7D2P - chains A and E of the 6 polymer chains in the assembly; structure by X-ray diffraction, 2.07 A resolution.

[Chain A]
Name: Endoribonuclease MazF
Source organism: Deinococcus radiodurans
Notes: EC 3.1.27.-
UniProt: A0A6G9BVQ8 (A0A6G9BVQ8_DEIRD); residue numbers follow UniProt; this construct covers 1-117
Amino-acid sequence (117 residues; row label = number of the first residue in the row):
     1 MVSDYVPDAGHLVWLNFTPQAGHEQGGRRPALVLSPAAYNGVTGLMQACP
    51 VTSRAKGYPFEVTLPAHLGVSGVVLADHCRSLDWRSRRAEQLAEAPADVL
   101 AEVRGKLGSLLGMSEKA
Not modelled in the structure: 1-3, 115-117

[Chain E]
Name: AbrB/MazE/SpoVT family DNA-binding domain-containing protein
Source organism: Deinococcus radiodurans
UniProt: A0A6G9BVE7 (A0A6G9BVE7_DEIRD); residues 1-80 here = UniProt positions 1-80
Amino-acid sequence (80 residues; each row starts with the number of its first residue):
     1 MTSQIQKWGNSLALRIPKALAQQVGLTQSSEVELLLQDGQIVIRPVPARQ
    51 YDLAALLAEMTPENLHGETDWGALEGREEW
Not modelled in the structure: 1-50

[How chain A and chain E interact]
Residue-residue contacts - 53 pairs, chain A then chain E:
  Leu15(A) - Trp71(E)  hydrophobic
  Phe17(A) - Asp70(E)
  Phe17(A) - Trp71(E)
  Thr18(A) - Gly72(E)
  Thr18(A) - Ala73(E)  hydrogen bond (backbone-backbone)
  Thr18(A) - Glu75(E)
  Arg29(A) - Thr69(E)
  Arg29(A) - Asp70(E)  hydrogen bond (side chain-backbone)
  Arg29(A) - Trp71(E)
  Thr43(A) - Arg77(E)  hydrogen bond (backbone-side chain)
  Leu45(A) - Arg77(E)
  Pro50(A) - Thr69(E)
  Pro50(A) - Trp71(E)  hydrophobic
  Thr52(A) - His66(E)
  Arg54(A) - His66(E)
  Lys56(A) - Glu63(E)
  Lys56(A) - Asn64(E)
  Lys56(A) - Leu65(E)  hydrogen bond (side chain-backbone)
  Lys56(A) - His66(E)
  Gly57(A) - Asn64(E)
  Tyr58(A) - Met60(E)  hydrophobic
  Tyr58(A) - Asn64(E)
  Tyr58(A) - His66(E)
  Pro59(A) - Leu56(E)
  Pro59(A) - Glu59(E)
  Pro59(A) - Met60(E)  hydrophobic
  Phe60(A) - Leu56(E)  hydrophobic
  Glu61(A) - His66(E)  salt bridge
  Leu75(A) - His66(E)
  Leu75(A) - Thr69(E)
  His78(A) - Gly67(E)
  His78(A) - Thr69(E)  hydrogen bond
  Arg80(A) - Thr69(E)
  Arg80(A) - Trp71(E)
  Arg80(A) - Trp80(E)
  Leu82(A) - Trp71(E)
  Leu82(A) - Glu78(E)
  Asp83(A) - Glu75(E)
  Asp83(A) - Gly76(E)
  Asp83(A) - Arg77(E)  hydrogen bond (side chain-backbone)
  Asp83(A) - Glu78(E)  hydrogen bond (backbone-side chain)
  Ser86(A) - Glu75(E)
  Ser86(A) - Gly76(E)
  Arg87(A) - Trp71(E)  hydrogen bond (side chain-backbone)
  Arg87(A) - Ala73(E)  hydrogen bond (side chain-backbone)
  Arg87(A) - Glu75(E)
  Arg87(A) - Glu78(E)  salt bridge
  Glu102(A) - Tyr51(E)
  Gly105(A) - Tyr51(E)
  Lys106(A) - Tyr51(E)
  Ser109(A) - Tyr51(E)  hydrogen bond (side chain-backbone)
  Ser109(A) - Asp52(E)
  Ser109(A) - Leu53(E)  hydrogen bond (side chain-backbone)
Interface residues without a listed pair, chain A (33 interface residues in all): Asn16, Pro19, Gln20, Pro30, Ala31, Ser81, Leu110
Interface residues without a listed pair, chain E (22 interface residues in all): Glu68

[Overview]
33 residues of chain A and 22 residues of chain E are in contact; the contacts include 11 hydrogen bonds and 2
salt bridges. Polar contacts include Glu61(A)-His66(E), Arg87(A)-Glu78(E) and Arg29(A)-Asp70(E).
Here chain A is Endoribonuclease MazF and chain E is AbrB/MazE/SpoVT family DNA-binding domain-containing
protein, both from Deinococcus radiodurans. Entry 7D2P (Crystal structure of MazE-MazF (Form-II) from
Deinococcus radiodurans) was determined by X-ray diffraction (same publication as 7D28, 7D2M, 7D2N and 7D2Q).
